9UFQ - chain A; structure by X-ray diffraction, 1.90 A resolution.

Chain A:
Protein: asparaginase
From: Thermococcus sibiricus
Notes: EC 3.5.1.1
UniProt: A0A101ELE3 (A0A101ELE3_9EURY); residue numbers follow UniProt; this construct covers 1-331
Sequence (331 residues; row label = number of the first residue in the row):
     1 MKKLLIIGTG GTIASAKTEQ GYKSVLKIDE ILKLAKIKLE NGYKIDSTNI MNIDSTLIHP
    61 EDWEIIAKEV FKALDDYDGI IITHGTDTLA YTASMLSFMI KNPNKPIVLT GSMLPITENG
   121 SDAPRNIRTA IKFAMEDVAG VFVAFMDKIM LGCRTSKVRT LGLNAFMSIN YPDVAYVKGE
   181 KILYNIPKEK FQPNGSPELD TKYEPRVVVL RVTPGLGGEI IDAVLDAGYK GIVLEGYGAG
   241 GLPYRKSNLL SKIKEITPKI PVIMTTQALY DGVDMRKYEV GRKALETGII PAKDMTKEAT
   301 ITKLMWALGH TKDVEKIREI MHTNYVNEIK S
Small-molecule neighbours:
  - glycine (GLY), molecule 1: Lys-3, Asp-75, Asp-76, Tyr-77, Asp-78, Lys-105
  - glycine (GLY), molecule 2: Gly-11, Thr-12, Ser-55, Thr-56, Gly-85, Thr-86, Asp-87, Ser-112, Ala-239, Tyr-278
Reported in the primary citation:
  - catalytic residues: Thr-12, Tyr-22, Ser-55, Thr-56, Thr-86, Asp-87, Lys-157
  - contacts within the chain: Gly-11/Asp-54 (hydrogen bond), Asp-54/Ser-55 (hydrogen bond), Asp-54/Thr-56 (hydrogen bond), Thr-9/Ser-55, Ser-55/Gly-85, Ser-15/Thr-56 (water-mediated contact)
  - binding site for glycine: Thr-12, Thr-56, Thr-86, Asp-87, Ser-112 (from molecular simulation)

In short:
Chain A binds glycine. From the paper: catalytic residues Thr-12, Tyr-22 and Ser-55 among others; a binding
site for glycine at Thr-12, Thr-56 and Thr-86 among others.
Chain A is asparaginase (Thermococcus sibiricus); the structure, Crystal structure of L-asparaginase from
Thermococcus Sibiricus, was determined by X-ray diffraction, deposited together with 9UFR.
